Entry 5CX2 (X-ray diffraction, 2.21 A resolution); this record covers chains A and D of the 4 polymer chains in the assembly.

== Chain A ==
Molecule: Coronin
Organism: Leishmania donovani
UniProt: Q3T1U8 (Q3T1U8_LEIDO); numbering as in UniProt (aligned over 459-510)
Chain sequence (55 residues; numbered 456 to 510; the number before each row is that of its first residue):
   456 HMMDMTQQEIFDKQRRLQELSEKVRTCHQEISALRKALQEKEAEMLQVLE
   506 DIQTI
Sequence notes: expression tag (456-458)
Modified / non-standard residues: Mse457, Mse458, Mse460 (selenomethionine); Mse500 (selenomethionine; parent Met)

== Chain D ==
Molecule: Coronin
Organism: Leishmania donovani
UniProt: Q3T1U8 (Q3T1U8_LEIDO); residues 461-509 here = UniProt positions 461-509
Chain sequence (49 residues; row label = number of the first residue in the row):
   461 TQQEIFDKQRRLQELSEKVRTCHQEISALRKALQEKEAEMLQVLEDIQT
Modified / non-standard residues: Mse500 (selenomethionine; parent Met)

== Interface between chain A and chain D ==
Residue-residue contacts (27; chain A residue first):
  S476(A) with Q508(D), hydrogen bond (side chain-backbone)
  V479(A) with L504(D); Q508(D)
  R480(A) with Q508(D)
  H483(A) with L501(D); E505(D), salt bridge; Q508(D), hydrogen bond
  I486(A) with E497(D); L501(D), hydrophobic
  S487(A) with L501(D)
  R490(A) with Q494(D), hydrogen bond (side chain-backbone); E497(D); A498(D)
  Q494(A) with R490(D), hydrogen bond (backbone-side chain); Q494(D)
  E497(A) with R490(D)
  A498(A) with R490(D)
  L501(A) with H483(D); I486(D), hydrophobic; S487(D); R490(D)
  L504(A) with V479(D), hydrophobic; H483(D)
  E505(A) with H483(D), salt bridge
  Q508(A) with V479(D); R480(D); H483(D)
Also at the interface, not in a pair above, chain D (15 interface residues in all): S476, I507

== Overview ==
The interface between chain A and chain D involves 14 residues on one side and 15 on the other, with 4
hydrogen bonds and 2 salt bridges. Polar contacts include H483(A)-E505(D), E505(A)-H483(D) and
S476(A)-Q508(D).
Here chain A is Coronin and chain D is Coronin, both from Leishmania donovani. Entry 5CX2 (Structure of coiled
coil domain of Leishmania donovani coronin) was determined by X-ray diffraction.
